4YPL - chains F and D of the 6 polymer chains in the assembly; structure by X-ray diffraction, 3.45 A resolution.

[Chain F (and D)]
Molecule: Lon protease
From: Meiothermus taiwanensis
Notes: EC 3.4.21.53; fragment: AAA+ domain, protease domain; chain D of this document is another copy of the same molecule, construct and numbering; everything in this record applies to it too
UniProt: A0A059VAZ3 (A0A059VAZ3_9DEIN); numbering as in UniProt (aligned over 242-793)
Amino-acid sequence (555 residues; each row starts with the number of its first residue):
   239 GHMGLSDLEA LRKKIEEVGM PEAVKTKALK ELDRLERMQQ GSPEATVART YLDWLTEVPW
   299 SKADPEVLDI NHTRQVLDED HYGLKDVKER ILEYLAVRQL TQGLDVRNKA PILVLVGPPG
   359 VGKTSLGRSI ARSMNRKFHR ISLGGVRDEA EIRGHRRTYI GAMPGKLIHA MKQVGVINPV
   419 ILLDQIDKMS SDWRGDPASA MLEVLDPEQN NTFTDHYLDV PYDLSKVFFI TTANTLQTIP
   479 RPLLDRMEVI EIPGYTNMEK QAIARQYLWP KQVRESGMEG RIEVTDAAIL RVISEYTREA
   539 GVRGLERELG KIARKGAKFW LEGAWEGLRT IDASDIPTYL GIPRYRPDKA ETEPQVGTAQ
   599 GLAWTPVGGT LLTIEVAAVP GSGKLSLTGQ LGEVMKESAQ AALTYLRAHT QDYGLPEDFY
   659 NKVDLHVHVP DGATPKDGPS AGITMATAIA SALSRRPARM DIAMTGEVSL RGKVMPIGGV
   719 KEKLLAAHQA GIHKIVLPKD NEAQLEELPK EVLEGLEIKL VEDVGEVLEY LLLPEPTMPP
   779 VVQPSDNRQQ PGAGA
Unresolved in the structure: 239-243, 782-793 (chain D: 239-243, 781-793)
Construct notes: expression tag (239-241); engineered mutation Gln-423 (Glu in A0A059VAZ3)
Covalent attachments: compound 4KZ linked to Ser-678
Ligand contacts:
  - 4KZ (N-[(1R)-1-(dihydroxyboranyl)-2-phenylethyl]-Nalpha-(pyrazin-2-ylcarbonyl)-L-phenylalaninamide): Leu-600, Ala-601, Trp-602, Thr-603, Thr-608, Leu-610, Met-633, Thr-672, Pro-673, Lys-674, Asp-675, Gly-676, Pro-677, Ala-679, Gly-716, Lys-721
  - ADP (adenosine-5'-diphosphate): Asp-318, His-319, Tyr-320, Leu-322, Pro-356, Pro-357, Gly-358, Val-359, Gly-360, Lys-361, Thr-362, Ser-363, Tyr-493, Ile-501, Tyr-505, Leu-506, Lys-509, Val-540, Arg-541, Glu-544

[Chain F / chain D interface]
Pairs across the interface (5; chain F residue first):
  Lys-268(F) with Gln-278(D)
  Arg-272(F) with Ser-280(D); Glu-282(D), salt bridge
  Arg-394(F) with Ile-398(D)
  Tyr-397(F) with Ile-398(D), hydrophobic
Interface residues without a listed pair, chain F (6 interface residues in all): Arg-275, Arg-395
Interface residues without a listed pair, chain D (8 interface residues in all): Met-276, Gln-277, Gly-279, Pro-281

[In short]
6 residues of chain F face 8 of chain D across their interface; the contacts include 1 salt bridge. Its one
salt-bridged contact is Arg-272(F)/Glu-282(D). Chain F binds ADP. Covalently linked compound 4KZ: at
Ser-678(F).
Chain F and chain D are both Lon protease (Meiothermus taiwanensis); the structure, Crystal structure of a
hexameric LonA protease bound to three ADPs, was determined by X-ray diffraction together with 4YPN from the
same study.
